PDB entry 6Y5K | electron microscopy, 4.20 A resolution (low resolution: residue-level contacts below are approximate; hydrogen-bond / salt-bridge calls are withheld) | chains D and F of the 6 polymer chains in the assembly

== Chain D (and F) ==
Protein: X-31 Influenza Haemagglutinin HA2
From: unidentified influenza virus
Notes: chain F of this document is another copy of the same molecule, construct and numbering; everything in this record applies to it too
Reference sequence: P03437 (HEMA_I68A0); residues 1-172 here correspond to UniProt positions 346-517 (UniProt number = residue number + 345)
Chain sequence (172 residues; numbered 1 to 172; the number before each row is that of its first residue):
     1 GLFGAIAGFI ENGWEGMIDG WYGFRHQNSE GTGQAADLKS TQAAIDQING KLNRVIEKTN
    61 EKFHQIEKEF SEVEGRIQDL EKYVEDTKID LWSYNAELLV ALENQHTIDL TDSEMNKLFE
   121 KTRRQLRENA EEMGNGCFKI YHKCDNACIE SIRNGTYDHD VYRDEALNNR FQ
Disordered / not traced: 1-36, 170-172
Disulfides: Cys-144/Cys-148
Reported in the primary citation:
  - mutagenesis - R54K, Q105K, H106A: decreased stability (citing earlier work)

== Interface between chain D and chain F ==
Residue-residue contacts (24; chain D residue first):
  Ile-48(D) / Ile-48(F)
  Lys-51(D) / Leu-52(F)
  Val-55(D) / Ile-56(F)
  Lys-62(D) / Phe-63(F)
  Lys-62(D) / Glu-67(F)
  Phe-63(D) / Phe-63(F)
  Ile-66(D) / Phe-70(F)
  Glu-69(D) / Phe-70(F)
  Val-73(D) / Ile-77(F)
  Arg-76(D) / Glu-74(F)
  Arg-76(D) / Gln-78(F)
  Arg-76(D) / Glu-81(F)
  Leu-80(D) / Leu-80(F)
  Tyr-83(D) / Lys-88(F)
  Thr-87(D) / Lys-88(F)
  Leu-91(D) / Leu-91(F)
  Leu-91(D) / Trp-92(F)
  Tyr-94(D) / Trp-92(F)
  Tyr-94(D) / Asn-95(F)
  Tyr-94(D) / Leu-99(F)
  Leu-102(D) / Leu-102(F)
  Gln-105(D) / His-106(F)
  Asp-109(D) / His-106(F)
  Arg-124(D) / Arg-124(F)
Other interface residues (no listed pair), chain D (26 interface residues in all): Thr-59, Phe-70, Glu-72, Ile-77, Val-84, Asp-90, Asn-95, Leu-98
Other interface residues (no listed pair), chain F (23 interface residues in all): Thr-59, Ile-66, Val-84, Leu-98

== Summary ==
The interface between chain D and chain F involves 26 residues on one side and 23 on the other. From the
paper: R54K, Q105K and H106A of chain D reduce stability.
Both chains are X-31 Influenza Haemagglutinin HA2 (unidentified influenza virus). Entry 6Y5K (Extended
Intermediate form of X-31 Influenza Haemagglutinin at pH 5 (State IV)) was determined by electron microscopy
together with 6Y5G, 6Y5H, 6Y5I, 6Y5J and 6Y5L from the same study.
